6VOM - chains B and E of the 9 polymer chains in the assembly; structure by electron microscopy, 3.60 A resolution.

[Chain B]
Molecule: ATP synthase subunit alpha, chloroplastic
From: Spinacia oleracea
Notes: EC 7.1.2.2
UniProtKB: P06450 (ATPA_SPIOL); residue numbers follow UniProt; this construct covers 1-507
Chain sequence (507 residues; each row starts with the number of its first residue):
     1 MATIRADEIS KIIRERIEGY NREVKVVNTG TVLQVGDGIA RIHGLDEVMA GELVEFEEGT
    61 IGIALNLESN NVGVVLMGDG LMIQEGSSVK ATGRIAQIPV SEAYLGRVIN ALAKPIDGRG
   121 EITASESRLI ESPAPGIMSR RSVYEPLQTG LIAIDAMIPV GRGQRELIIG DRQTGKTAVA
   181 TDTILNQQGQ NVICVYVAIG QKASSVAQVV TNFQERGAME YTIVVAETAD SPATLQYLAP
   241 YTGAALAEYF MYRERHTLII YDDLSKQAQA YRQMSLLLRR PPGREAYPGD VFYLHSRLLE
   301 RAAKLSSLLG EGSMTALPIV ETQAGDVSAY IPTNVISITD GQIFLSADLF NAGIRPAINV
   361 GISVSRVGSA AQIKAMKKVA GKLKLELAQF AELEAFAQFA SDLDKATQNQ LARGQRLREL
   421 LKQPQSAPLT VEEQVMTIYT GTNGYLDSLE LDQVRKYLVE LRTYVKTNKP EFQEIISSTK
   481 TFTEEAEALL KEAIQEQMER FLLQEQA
Disordered / not traced: 1-3, 505-507
Residues lining bound ligands: ATP (adenosine-5'-triphosphate): Asp171, Arg172, Gln173, Thr174, Gly175, Lys176, Thr177, Ala178, Gln201, Glu321, Phe350, Arg355, Pro356, Gln423, Pro424, Gln425
Swiss-Prot annotation at these positions:
  - binding site (ATP): Gly170 to Thr177
  - site: Ser363 (Required for activity)

[Chain E]
Molecule: ATP synthase subunit beta, chloroplastic
From: Spinacia oleracea
Notes: EC 7.1.2.2
UniProtKB: P00825 (ATPB_SPIOL); residue numbers follow UniProt; this construct covers 1-498
Chain sequence (498 residues; row label = number of the first residue in the row):
     1 MRINPTTSDP GVSTLEKKNL GRIAQIIGPV LDVAFPPGKM PNIYNALIVK GRDTAGQPMN
    61 VTCEVQQLLG NNRVRAVAMS ATDGLTRGME VIDTGAPLSV PVGGATLGRI FNVLGEPVDN
   121 LGPVDTRTTS PIHRSAPAFT QLDTKLSIFE TGIKVVDLLA PYRRGGKIGL FGGAGVGKTV
   181 LIMELINNIA KAHGGVSVFG GVGERTREGN DLYMEMKESG VINEQNIAES KVALVYGQMN
   241 EPPGARMRVG LTALTMAEYF RDVNEQDVLL FIDNIFRFVQ AGSEVSALLG RMPSAVGYQP
   301 TLSTEMGSLQ ERITSTKEGS ITSIQAVYVP ADDLTDPAPA TTFAHLDATT VLSRGLAAKG
   361 IYPAVDPLDS TSTMLQPRIV GEEHYEIAQR VKETLQRYKE LQDIIAILGL DELSEEDRLT
   421 VARARKIERF LSQPFFVAEV FTGSPGKYVG LAETIRGFQL ILSGELDSLP EQAFYLVGNI
   481 DEATAKAMNL EMESKLKK
Disordered / not traced: 1-16, 497-498
Residues lining bound ligands:
  - ADP (adenosine-5'-diphosphate): Gly173, Ala174, Gly175, Val176, Gly177, Lys178, Thr179, Val180, Arg205, Glu208, Tyr362, Pro363, Gln433, Phe435, Ala438, Phe441, Thr442
  - ATP (adenosine-5'-triphosphate): Ser372, Thr373, Gln376, Tyr385
Swiss-Prot annotation at these positions:
  - binding site (ATP): Gly172 to Thr179

[Interface between chain B and chain E]
Pairs across the interface - 81 pairs, chain B then chain E:
  Ile9(B) with Asn71(E), hydrogen bond (backbone-side chain)
  Ser10(B) with Asn71(E), hydrogen bond
  Lys11(B) with Asn72(E)
  Leu33(B) with Gly70(E)
  Gln34(B) with Leu68(E); Leu69(E)
  Val35(B) with Ile43(E); Gln67(E); Leu68(E), hydrogen bond (backbone-backbone)
  Gly36(B) with Gln67(E)
  Asp37(B) with Gln67(E); Arg291(E), salt bridge
  Leu81(B) with Asn42(E); Ile43(E), hydrophobic
  Met82(B) with Asn42(E)
  Glu85(B) with Met40(E); Gly70(E), hydrogen bond (side chain-backbone); Asn71(E), hydrogen bond (side chain-backbone); Asn72(E)
  Ile116(B) with Phe139(E); Thr140(E)
  Asp117(B) with Thr140(E)
  Arg172(B) with Phe343(E); Thr349(E), hydrogen bond; Thr371(E), hydrogen bond
  Gln173(B) with Thr371(E), hydrogen bond
  Lys202(B) with Lys167(E); Glu311(E); Ala344(E); His345(E), hydrogen bond (side chain-backbone); Asp347(E)
  Ala203(B) with Phe139(E); Leu142(E); Glu311(E), hydrogen bond (backbone-side chain)
  Ser204(B) with Thr314(E)
  Val206(B) with Phe139(E), hydrophobic
  Ala207(B) with Phe139(E), hydrophobic
  Gln208(B) with Thr144(E); Leu146(E); Arg163(E)
  Thr228(B) with Glu311(E)
  Ala229(B) with Gly307(E); Glu311(E); His345(E)
  Asp230(B) with Thr304(E); Gly307(E); Ser308(E), hydrogen bond; Glu311(E)
  Lys266(B) with Ser303(E), hydrogen bond
  Arg272(B) with Ser294(E); Ala295(E)
  Gln273(B) with Pro300(E); Thr301(E); Thr304(E), hydrogen bond
  Leu276(B) with Met292(E), hydrophobic; Pro293(E); Ser294(E)
  Leu277(B) with Arg291(E); Pro300(E), hydrophobic; Thr301(E)
  Arg279(B) with Gly290(E); Met292(E), hydrogen bond
  Arg280(B) with Met292(E)
  Pro282(B) with Met292(E)
  Glu285(B) with Ala295(E)
  Ala286(B) with Ser294(E); Ala295(E)
  Gln323(B) with Thr335(E); Ala340(E)
  Ala324(B) with Thr335(E)
  Asp348(B) with Gln396(E)
  Asn351(B) with Leu368(E), hydrogen bond (side chain-backbone); Lys392(E); Gln396(E)
  Ala352(B) with Glu393(E)
  Gly353(B) with Gln389(E)
  Arg355(B) with Tyr385(E); Gln389(E), hydrogen bond
  Gln398(B) with Leu413(E); Ser414(E), hydrogen bond (side chain-backbone); Asp417(E)
Interface residues without a listed pair, chain B (50 interface residues in all): Ile83, Gly118, Gly200, Gln201, Thr211, Ser231, Ala233, Gln269
Interface residues without a listed pair, chain E (56 interface residues in all): Pro37, Tyr44, Gln66, Ala136, Arg312, Asp369, Ser372, Lys399, Glu412

[Summary]
The interface between chain B and chain E involves 50 residues on one side and 56 on the other; the contacts
include 17 hydrogen bonds and 1 salt bridge. Among the polar pairs are Asp37(B)-Arg291(E), Ile9(B)-Asn71(E)
and Ser10(B)-Asn71(E).
Chain B is ATP synthase subunit alpha, chloroplastic and chain E is ATP synthase subunit beta, chloroplastic,
both from Spinacia oleracea; the structure, Chloroplast ATP synthase (R2, CF1), was determined by electron
microscopy (same publication as 6VM1, 6VM4, 6VMB, 6VMD, 6VMG, 6VOF and 8 further entries).
